8OSK - chains D and I of the 12 polymer chains in the assembly; structure by electron microscopy, 3.60 A resolution.

# Chain D
Molecule: Histone H2B type 1-J
Source organism: Homo sapiens
UniProt: P06899 (H2B1J_HUMAN); residues 0-124 here correspond to UniProt positions 1-125 (UniProt number = residue number + 1)
Chain sequence (128 residues; numbered -3 to 124; the number before each row is that of its first residue; numbers below 1 keep their minus sign (Gly-3 is residue -3)):
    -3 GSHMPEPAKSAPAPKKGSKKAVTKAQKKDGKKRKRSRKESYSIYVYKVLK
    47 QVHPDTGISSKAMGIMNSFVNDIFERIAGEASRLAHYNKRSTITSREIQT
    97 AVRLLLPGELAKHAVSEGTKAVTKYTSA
Unresolved in the structure: -3 to 32
Sequence notes: expression tag (-3 to -1)
Curated features (UniProtKB/Swiss-Prot):
  - modified residue: Pro1 (N-acetylproline), Glu2 (ADP-ribosyl glutamic acid), Lys5 (N6-(2-hydroxyisobutyryl)lysine), Ser6 (ADP-ribosylserine), Lys11 (N6-(beta-hydroxybutyryl)lysine), Lys12 (N6-(2-hydroxyisobutyryl)lysine), Ser14 (Phosphoserine), Lys15 (N6-acetyllysine), Lys16 (N6-(beta-hydroxybutyryl)lysine), Lys20 (N6-(2-hydroxyisobutyryl)lysine), Lys23 (N6-(2-hydroxyisobutyryl)lysine), Lys24 (N6-(2-hydroxyisobutyryl)lysine), Lys34 (N6-(2-hydroxyisobutyryl)lysine), Glu35 (PolyADP-ribosyl glutamic acid), Ser36 (Phosphoserine), Lys43 (N6-(2-hydroxyisobutyryl)lysine), Lys46 (N6-(2-hydroxyisobutyryl)lysine), Lys57 (N6,N6-dimethyllysine), Arg79 (Dimethylated arginine), Lys85 (N6,N6,N6-trimethyllysine) and 6 more in UniProt
  - glycosylation: Ser112 (O-linked (GlcNAc) serine)
  - cross-link (Glycyl lysine isopeptide (Lys-Gly)): Lys5 (interchain with G-Cter in SUMO2), Lys20 (interchain with G-Cter in SUMO2), Lys34 (interchain with G-Cter in ubiquitin), Lys120 (interchain with G-Cter in ubiquitin)

# Chain I
Molecule: 153-nt DNA strand
Sequence (153 nucleotides; each row starts with the number of its first residue; numbers below 1 keep their minus sign (DA-2 is residue -2)):
    -2 ATCCTGGAGAATCCCGGTCTGCAGGCCGCTCAATTGGTCGTAGACAGCTC
    48 TAGCACCGCTTAAACGCACGTACGCGCTGTCCCCCGCGTTTTAACCGCCA
    98 AGGGGATTACTCCCTAGTCTCCAGGCACGGGTCACGTGCATACATCCTGT
   148 GAT
Unresolved in the structure: -2 to 22, 147-150

# How chain D and chain I interact
Contacting residue pairs (7; chain D residue first):
  Lys85(D) - DG40(I)  phosphate contact
  Arg86(D) - DG40(I)  phosphate contact
  Arg86(D) - DA41(I)  salt bridge to the phosphate
  Ser87(D) - DA39(I)  hydrogen bond to the phosphate
  Ser87(D) - DG40(I)  hydrogen bond to the phosphate
  Thr88(D) - DA39(I)  phosphate contact
  Thr88(D) - DG40(I)  hydrogen bond to the phosphate
Interface residues without a listed pair, chain D (5 interface residues in all): Arg33
Interface residues without a listed pair, chain I (5 interface residues in all): DC28, DA29

# Summary
Chain D and chain I each contribute 5 residues to their interface, with 3 hydrogen bonds and 1 salt bridge.
Polar contacts include Ser87(D)-DA39(I), Ser87(D)-DG40(I) and Thr88(D)-DG40(I).
Chain D is Histone H2B type 1-J (Homo sapiens) and chain I is a 153-nt DNA strand; the structure, Cryo-EM
structure of CLOCK-BMAL1 bound to a nucleosomal E-box at position SHL+5.8 (composite map), was determined by
electron microscopy, deposited together with 8OSJ, 8OSL, 8OTS and 8OTT.
